7D6D - chains A and D of the 16 polymer chains in the assembly; structure by electron microscopy, 9.00 A resolution (very low resolution: no residue pairs are listed; an interface is given only as per-side residue counts).

Chain A (and D):
Name: Sorting nexin-1
From: Mus musculus
Notes: chain D of this document is another copy of the same molecule, construct and numbering; everything in this record applies to it too
UniProtKB: Q6NZD2 (Q6NZD2_MOUSE); numbering as in UniProt (aligned over 1-521)
Chain sequence (529 residues; numbered -7 to 521; the number before each row is that of its first residue; numbers below 1 keep their minus sign (Gly-7 is residue -7)):
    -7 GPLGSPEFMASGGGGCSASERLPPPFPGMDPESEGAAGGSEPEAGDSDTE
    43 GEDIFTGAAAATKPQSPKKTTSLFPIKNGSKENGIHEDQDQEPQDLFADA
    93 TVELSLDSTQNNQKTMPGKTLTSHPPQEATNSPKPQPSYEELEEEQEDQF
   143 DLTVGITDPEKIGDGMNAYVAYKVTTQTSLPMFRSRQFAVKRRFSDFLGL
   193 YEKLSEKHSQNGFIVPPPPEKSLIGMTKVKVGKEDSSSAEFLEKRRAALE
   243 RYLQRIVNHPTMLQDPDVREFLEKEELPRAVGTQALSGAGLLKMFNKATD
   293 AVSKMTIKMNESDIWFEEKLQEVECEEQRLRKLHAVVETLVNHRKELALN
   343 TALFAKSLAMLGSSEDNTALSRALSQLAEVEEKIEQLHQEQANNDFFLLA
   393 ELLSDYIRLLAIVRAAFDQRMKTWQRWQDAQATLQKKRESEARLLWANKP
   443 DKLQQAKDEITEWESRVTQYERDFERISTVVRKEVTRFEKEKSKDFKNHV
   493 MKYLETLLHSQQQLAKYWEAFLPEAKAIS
Disordered / not traced: -7 to 141
Sequence notes: expression tag (-7 to 0)
What the authors report for this chain:
  - mutagenesis - R185A/K225A, R185A/F186A/K225A: decreased binding to membrane

Interface between chain A and chain D:
At this resolution (9 A) residue pairs are not listed: 4 residues of chain A and 5 of chain D lie at the interface.

In short:
4 residues of chain A and 5 residues of chain D are in contact. From the paper: R185A/K225A and
R185A/F186A/K225A of chain A reduce binding to membrane.
Both chains are Sorting nexin-1 (Mus musculus). Entry 7D6D (Structural insights into membrane remodeling by
SNX1) was determined by electron microscopy (same publication as 7D6E).
